5SWL - chain A; structure by X-ray diffraction, 2.70 A resolution.

[Chain A]
Protein: Probable ATP synthase SpaL/MxiB
Source organism: Shigella flexneri
Notes: EC 3.6.3.14
Reference sequence: P0A1C1 (SPAL_SHIFL); residues 80-430 here = UniProt positions 80-430
Sequence (352 residues; each row starts with the number of its first residue):
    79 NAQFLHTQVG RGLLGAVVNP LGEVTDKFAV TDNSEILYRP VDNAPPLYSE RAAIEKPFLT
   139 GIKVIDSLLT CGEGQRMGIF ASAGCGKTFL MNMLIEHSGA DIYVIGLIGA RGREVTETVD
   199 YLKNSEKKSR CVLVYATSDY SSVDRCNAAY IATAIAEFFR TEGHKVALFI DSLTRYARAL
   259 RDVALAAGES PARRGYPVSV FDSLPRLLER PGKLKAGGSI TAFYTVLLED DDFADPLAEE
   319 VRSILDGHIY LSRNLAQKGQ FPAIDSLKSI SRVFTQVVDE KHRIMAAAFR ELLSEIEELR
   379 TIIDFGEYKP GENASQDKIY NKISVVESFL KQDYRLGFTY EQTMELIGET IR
Unresolved in the structure: 79-82, 267-274, 309-312
Sequence notes: expression tag (79); engineered mutation Ala188 (Glu in P0A1C1)
Curated features (UniProtKB/Swiss-Prot):
  - binding site (ATP): Gly162 to Phe167
  - mutagenesis: Cys163 (C163V: No change in ATPase activity), Lys165 (K165A: Lack of ATPase activity. Mutant is unable to form external MxiH/SctF needles and to restore the invasion phenotype in a knockout strain), Phe167 (F167A: Decrease in ATPase activity), Arg189 (R189A/E: Reduces oligomerization. Lack of ATPase activity. Abolishes invasion and hemolysis phenotype. Cannot secrete IpaC), Arg191 (R191A: Abolishes oligomerization. Lack of ATPase activity. Abolishes invasion and hemolysis phenotype. Cannot secrete IpaC; R191E: Abolishes oligomerization. Lack of ATPase activity ...), Asp249 (D249E: Lack of ATPase activity), Glu267 (E267A/R: Does not affect oligomerization. Exhibits ATPase activity levels similar to the monomeric form. Shows at or near wild-type levels of hemolysis and invasion. Increased IpaC secretion), Arg271 (R271A: Abolishes oligomerization. Exhibits ATPase activity levels similar to the wild-type monomeric form. Shows at or near wild-type levels of hemolysis and invasion ...), Arg272 (R272A: Abolishes oligomerization. Exhibits ATPase activity levels similar to the wild-type monomeric form. Shows severely attenuated levels of both invasion and hemolysis ...), Glu287 (E287A: Reduces oligomerization. Lack of ATPase activity. Exhibits moderate invasion and hemolysis levels. Low levels of secreted IpaC; E287R: Reduces oligomerization. Lack of ATPase activity ...), Leu305 (L305D/A/I: Lacks ATPase activity), Leu306 (L306A: Decrease in ATPase activity), 6 further mutagenesis entries in UniProt
From the paper describing this entry:
  - catalytic residues: Lys165, Arg350 (proposed by the authors, not directly observed)

[In short]
Curated annotation (UniProt) lists 6 ATP-binding residues and 18 mutagenesis sites. The paper reports
catalytic residues Lys165 and Arg350.
Chain A is Probable ATP synthase SpaL/MxiB (Shigella flexneri); the structure, Crystal Structure of ATPase
delta1-79 Spa47 E188A, was determined by X-ray diffraction, deposited together with 5SWJ, 5SYP and 5SYR.
